PDB entry 4BB5 | X-ray diffraction, 2.20 A resolution | chains A and B

[Chain A (and B)]
Name: Corticosteroid 11-beta-dehydrogenase isozyme 1
Organism: Homo sapiens
Notes: EC 1.1.1.146; chain B of this document is another copy of the same molecule, construct and numbering; everything in this record applies to it too
UniProtKB: P28845 (DHI1_HUMAN); residue numbers follow UniProt; this construct covers 1-292
Sequence (292 residues; numbered 1 to 292; the number before each row is that of its first residue):
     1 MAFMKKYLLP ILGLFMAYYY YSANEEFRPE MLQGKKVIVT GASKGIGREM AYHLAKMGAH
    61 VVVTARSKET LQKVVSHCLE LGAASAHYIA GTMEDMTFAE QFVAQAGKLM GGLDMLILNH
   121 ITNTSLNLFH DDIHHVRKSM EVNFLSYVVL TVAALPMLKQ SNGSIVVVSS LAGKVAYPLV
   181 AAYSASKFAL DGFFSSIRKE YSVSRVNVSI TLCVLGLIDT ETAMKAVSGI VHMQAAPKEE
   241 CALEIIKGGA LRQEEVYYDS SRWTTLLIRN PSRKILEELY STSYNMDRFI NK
Unresolved in the structure: 1-26, 290-292 (chain B: 1-25, 290-292)
Sequence notes: conflict Leu-179 (Met in P28845), Arg-262 (Leu in P28845), Ser-272 (Cys in P28845), Glu-278 (Phe in P28845)
Small-molecule neighbours:
  - HD2 (4-cyclopentyl-N-[(1S,3R)-5-oxidanyl-2-adamantyl]-2-[[(3S)-oxolan-3-yl]amino]pyrimidine-5-carboxamide): Ile-121, Thr-124, Leu-126, Ser-170, Leu-171, Ala-172, Tyr-177, Pro-178, Val-180, Tyr-183, Leu-215, Gly-216, Leu-217, Thr-222, Ala-223, Ala-226, Val-227, Val-231, Met-233
  - NADP (NAP; NADP nicotinamide-adenine-dinucleotide phosphate): Gly-41, Ala-42, Ser-43, Lys-44, Gly-45, Ile-46, Gly-47, Ala-65, Arg-66, Ser-67, Gly-91, Thr-92, Met-93, Glu-94, Asn-119, His-120, Ile-121, Thr-122, Asn-123, Val-142, Tyr-147, Val-168, Ser-169, Ser-170, Tyr-183, Lys-187, Leu-215, Gly-216, Leu-217, Ile-218, Thr-220, Thr-222, Ala-223

[Interface between chain A and chain B]
Contacting residue pairs - 141 pairs, chain A then chain B:
  Met-96(A) / Arg-137(B)
  Leu-126(A) / Phe-289(B)
  Asn-127(A) / Glu-200(B)
  Asn-127(A) / Phe-289(B)
  Leu-128(A) / Glu-200(B)
  Leu-128(A) / Phe-289(B)
  Phe-129(A) / Val-148(B)  hydrophobic
  Phe-129(A) / Val-152(B)  hydrophobic
  Phe-129(A) / Phe-193(B)  hydrophobic
  Phe-129(A) / Ile-197(B)  hydrophobic
  Phe-129(A) / Glu-200(B)  hydrogen bond (backbone-side chain)
  His-130(A) / Val-152(B)
  Asp-131(A) / Val-152(B)
  Ile-133(A) / Val-148(B)  hydrophobic
  Ile-133(A) / Val-149(B)  hydrophobic
  Ile-133(A) / Val-152(B)  hydrophobic
  Val-136(A) / Phe-144(B)  hydrophobic
  Val-136(A) / Leu-145(B)  hydrophobic
  Arg-137(A) / Met-96(B)
  Arg-137(A) / Glu-141(B)  salt bridge
  Arg-137(A) / Leu-145(B)
  Met-140(A) / Met-140(B)  hydrophobic
  Met-140(A) / Phe-144(B)  hydrophobic
  Glu-141(A) / Arg-137(B)  salt bridge
  Phe-144(A) / Val-136(B)  hydrophobic
  Phe-144(A) / Met-140(B)  hydrophobic
  Phe-144(A) / Ala-185(B)  hydrophobic
  Leu-145(A) / Val-136(B)  hydrophobic
  Leu-145(A) / Arg-137(B)
  Val-148(A) / Phe-129(B)  hydrophobic
  Val-148(A) / Ile-133(B)  hydrophobic
  Val-149(A) / Ile-133(B)  hydrophobic
  Val-152(A) / Phe-129(B)  hydrophobic
  Val-152(A) / His-130(B)
  Val-152(A) / Asp-131(B)
  Val-152(A) / Ile-133(B)  hydrophobic
  Lys-174(A) / Arg-273(B)
  Val-175(A) / Arg-273(B)
  Val-175(A) / Leu-276(B)  hydrophobic
  Val-175(A) / Glu-277(B)
  Ala-176(A) / Ser-195(B)
  Ala-176(A) / Ser-196(B)
  Ala-176(A) / Lys-199(B)
  Ala-176(A) / Glu-277(B)  hydrogen bond (backbone-side chain)
  Tyr-177(A) / Ser-196(B)  hydrogen bond (backbone-side chain)
  Tyr-177(A) / Tyr-284(B)
  Pro-178(A) / Ser-196(B)
  Pro-178(A) / Lys-199(B)
  Pro-178(A) / Glu-200(B)
  Pro-178(A) / Tyr-284(B)
  Pro-178(A) / Met-286(B)  hydrophobic
  Leu-179(A) / Glu-200(B)  hydrogen bond (backbone-side chain)
  Leu-179(A) / Met-286(B)  hydrophobic
  Leu-179(A) / Phe-289(B)  hydrophobic
  Val-180(A) / Ser-196(B)
  Val-180(A) / Glu-200(B)
  Ala-181(A) / Phe-193(B)
  Ala-181(A) / Ser-196(B)  hydrogen bond (backbone-side chain)
  Ala-181(A) / Ile-197(B)  hydrophobic
  Ser-184(A) / Gly-192(B)
  Ala-185(A) / Phe-144(B)  hydrophobic
  Ala-185(A) / Ala-189(B)
  Ala-185(A) / Phe-193(B)  hydrophobic
  Phe-188(A) / Phe-188(B)
  Phe-188(A) / Asp-191(B)
  Phe-188(A) / Gly-192(B)
  Phe-188(A) / Arg-273(B)
  Ala-189(A) / Ala-185(B)
  Asp-191(A) / Phe-188(B)
  Gly-192(A) / Ser-184(B)
  Gly-192(A) / Phe-188(B)
  Phe-193(A) / Phe-129(B)  hydrophobic
  Phe-193(A) / Ala-181(B)
  Phe-193(A) / Ala-182(B)
  Phe-193(A) / Ala-185(B)  hydrophobic
  Ser-195(A) / Ala-176(B)
  Ser-196(A) / Tyr-177(B)  hydrogen bond (side chain-backbone)
  Ser-196(A) / Pro-178(B)
  Ser-196(A) / Val-180(B)
  Ser-196(A) / Ala-181(B)  hydrogen bond (side chain-backbone)
  Ile-197(A) / Phe-129(B)  hydrophobic
  Ile-197(A) / Ala-181(B)  hydrophobic
  Lys-199(A) / Ala-176(B)
  Lys-199(A) / Pro-178(B)
  Glu-200(A) / Asn-127(B)
  Glu-200(A) / Leu-128(B)
  Glu-200(A) / Phe-129(B)  hydrogen bond (side chain-backbone)
  Glu-200(A) / Pro-178(B)
  Glu-200(A) / Leu-179(B)  hydrogen bond (side chain-backbone)
  Glu-200(A) / Val-180(B)
  Ser-228(A) / Arg-288(B)  hydrogen bond (backbone-side chain)
  Gly-229(A) / Asn-285(B)
  Gly-229(A) / Arg-288(B)
  Ile-230(A) / Ser-283(B)
  Ile-230(A) / Tyr-284(B)
  Ile-230(A) / Asn-285(B)  hydrogen bond (backbone-backbone)
  Ile-230(A) / Arg-288(B)
  Ile-230(A) / Phe-289(B)  hydrophobic
  Val-231(A) / Tyr-284(B)  hydrophobic
  His-232(A) / Ser-283(B)
  His-232(A) / Asn-285(B)
  Trp-263(A) / Leu-279(B)
  Thr-264(A) / Leu-276(B)
  Thr-264(A) / Tyr-280(B)
  Leu-267(A) / Ser-272(B)  hydrogen bond (backbone-side chain)
  Leu-267(A) / Ile-275(B)  hydrophobic
  Leu-267(A) / Leu-276(B)  hydrophobic
  Leu-267(A) / Leu-279(B)  hydrophobic
  Ile-268(A) / Leu-276(B)  hydrophobic
  Arg-269(A) / Ser-272(B)  hydrogen bond (backbone-side chain)
  Asn-270(A) / Asn-270(B)
  Ser-272(A) / Leu-267(B)  hydrogen bond (side chain-backbone)
  Ser-272(A) / Arg-269(B)  hydrogen bond (side chain-backbone)
  Arg-273(A) / Lys-174(B)
  Arg-273(A) / Val-175(B)
  Arg-273(A) / Ala-176(B)
  Arg-273(A) / Phe-188(B)
  Ile-275(A) / Leu-267(B)  hydrophobic
  Leu-276(A) / Thr-264(B)
  Leu-276(A) / Leu-267(B)  hydrophobic
  Leu-276(A) / Ile-268(B)  hydrophobic
  Glu-277(A) / Val-175(B)
  Glu-277(A) / Ala-176(B)  hydrogen bond (side chain-backbone)
  Tyr-280(A) / Met-233(B)
  Tyr-280(A) / Ser-261(B)  hydrogen bond
  Tyr-280(A) / Thr-264(B)
  Ser-283(A) / Ile-230(B)
  Ser-283(A) / His-232(B)  hydrogen bond (backbone-side chain)
  Tyr-284(A) / Tyr-177(B)
  Tyr-284(A) / Ile-230(B)
  Tyr-284(A) / Val-231(B)  hydrophobic
  Asn-285(A) / Gly-229(B)
  Asn-285(A) / Ile-230(B)  hydrogen bond (backbone-backbone)
  Met-286(A) / Pro-178(B)  hydrophobic
  Met-286(A) / Leu-179(B)  hydrophobic
  Arg-288(A) / Ser-228(B)  hydrogen bond (side chain-backbone)
  Arg-288(A) / Ile-230(B)
  Phe-289(A) / Leu-126(B)
  Phe-289(A) / Asn-127(B)
  Phe-289(A) / Leu-128(B)  hydrophobic
  Phe-289(A) / Leu-179(B)  hydrophobic
Other interface residues (no listed pair), chain A (63 interface residues in all): Ala-182, Ser-261, Leu-279
Other interface residues (no listed pair), chain B (66 interface residues in all): Ser-204, Ala-226, Trp-263

[Summary]
63 residues of chain A and 66 residues of chain B are in contact; the contacts include 20 hydrogen bonds and 2
salt bridges. Polar pairs include Arg-137(A)/Glu-141(B), Phe-129(A)/Glu-200(B) and Ala-176(A)/Glu-277(B).
Chain A binds NADP and compound HD2.
Chain A and chain B are both Corticosteroid 11-beta-dehydrogenase isozyme 1 (Homo sapiens); the structure,
Free-Wilson and Structural Approaches to Co-optimising Human and Rodent Isoform Potency for 11b-Hydroxysteroid
Dehydrogenase Type 1 ..., was determined by X-ray diffraction, deposited together with 4BB6.
